Entry 6XZ0 (X-ray diffraction, 2.80 A resolution); this record covers chain A.

Chain A:
Molecule: Streptomycin 3''-adenylyltransferase
Source organism: Enterococcus faecalis
Notes: EC 2.7.7.47
UniProt: Q07448 (S3AD_ENTFL); numbering as in UniProt (aligned over 1-255)
Sequence (263 residues; numbered 1 to 263; the number before each row is that of its first residue):
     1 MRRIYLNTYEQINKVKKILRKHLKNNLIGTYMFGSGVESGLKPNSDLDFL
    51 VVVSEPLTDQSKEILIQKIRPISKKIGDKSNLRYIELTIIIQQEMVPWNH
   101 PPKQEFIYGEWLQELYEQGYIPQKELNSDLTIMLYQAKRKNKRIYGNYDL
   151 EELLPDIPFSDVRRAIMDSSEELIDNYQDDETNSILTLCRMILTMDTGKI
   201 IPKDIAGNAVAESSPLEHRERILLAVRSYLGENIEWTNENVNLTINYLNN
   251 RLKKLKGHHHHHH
Unresolved in the structure: 1-4, 255-263
Differences from the reference sequence: expression tag (256-263)
Residues lining bound ligands: spectinomycin (SCM): Tyr84, Glu86, Glu110, Trp111, Asp129, Asp180, Asn183
What the authors report for this chain:
  - binding site for spectinomycin: Tyr84, Glu86, Trp111, Asp180
  - catalytic residues: Glu86 (proposed by the authors, not directly observed)

In short:
Ligands of chain A: spectinomycin. From the paper: the catalytic residue Glu86; a binding site for
spectinomycin at Tyr84, Glu86 and Trp111 among others.
Chain A is Streptomycin 3''-adenylyltransferase (Enterococcus faecalis); the structure, Crystal structure of
spectinomycin adenyltransferase AAD(9) from Enterococcus faecialis with spectinomycin, was determined by X-ray
diffraction (same publication as 6SXJ and 6XXQ).
